Entry 8WW2 (electron microscopy, 2.79 A resolution); this record covers chains B and N of the 5 polymer chains in the assembly.

[Chain B]
Protein: Guanine nucleotide-binding protein G(I)/G(S)/G(T) subunit beta-1
Organism: Homo sapiens
UniProtKB: P62873 (GBB1_HUMAN); numbering as in UniProt (aligned over 2-340)
Chain sequence (347 residues; numbered -4 to 342; the number before each row is that of its first residue; numbers below 1 keep their minus sign (Met-4 is residue -4)):
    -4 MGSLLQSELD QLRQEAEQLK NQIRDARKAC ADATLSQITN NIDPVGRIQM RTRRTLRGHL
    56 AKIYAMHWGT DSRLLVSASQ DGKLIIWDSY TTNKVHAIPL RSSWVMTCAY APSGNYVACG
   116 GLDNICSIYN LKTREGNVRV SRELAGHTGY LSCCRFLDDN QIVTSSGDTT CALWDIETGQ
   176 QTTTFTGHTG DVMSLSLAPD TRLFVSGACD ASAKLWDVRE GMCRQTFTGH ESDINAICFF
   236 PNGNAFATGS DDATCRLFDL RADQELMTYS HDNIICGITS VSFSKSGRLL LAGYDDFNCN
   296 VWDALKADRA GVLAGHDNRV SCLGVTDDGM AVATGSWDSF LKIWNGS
Unresolved in the structure: -4 to 2
Construct notes: initiating methionine (-4); expression tag (-3 to 1, 341-342)
UniProt features mapped onto this chain:
  - modified residue: Ser2 (N-acetylserine), His266 (Phosphohistidine)

[Chain N]
Protein: Nb35
Organism: Lama glama
Chain sequence (138 residues; row label = number of the first residue in the row):
     1 QVQLQESGGG LVQPGGSLRL SCAASGFTFS NYKMNWVRQA PGKGLEWVSD ISQSGASISY
    61 TGSVKGRFTI SRDNAKNTLY LQMNSLKPED TAVYYCARCP APFTRDCFDV TSTTYAYRGQ
   121 GTQVTVSSHH HHHHEPEA
Unresolved in the structure: 129-138
Cystine bridges: Cys22-Cys96, Cys99-Cys107

[How chain B and chain N interact]
Pairs across the interface (8):
  Thr223(B) - Gln1(N)
  Glu226(B) - Gly26(N)
  Glu226(B) - Phe27(N)
  Glu226(B) - Tyr32(N)
  Glu226(B) - Arg98(N)  hydrogen bond (backbone-side chain)
  Ser227(B) - Pro100(N)  hydrogen bond (side chain-backbone)
  Ser227(B) - Tyr117(N)
  Asp228(B) - Tyr117(N)  hydrogen bond
Other interface residues (no listed pair), chain B (12 interface residues in all): Thr184, Cys204, Asp205, Ala206, Gly224, His225, Asp246, Ile270
Other interface residues (no listed pair), chain N (14 interface residues in all): Val2, Thr28, Ala101, Pro102, Phe103, Thr114, Ala116

[In short]
Chain B and chain N form an interface of 12 and 14 residues respectively, with 3 hydrogen bonds. Among the
polar pairs are Glu226(B)-Arg98(N), Ser227(B)-Pro100(N) and Asp228(B)-Tyr117(N).
Here chain B is Guanine nucleotide-binding protein G(I)/G(S)/G(T) subunit beta-1 (Homo sapiens) and chain N is
Nb35 (Lama glama). Entry 8WW2 (GPR3/Gs complex) was determined by electron microscopy.
